PDB entry 7Q97 | electron microscopy, 3.30 A resolution | chains A and B

Chain A (and B):
Name: Rhs family protein
Organism: Pseudomonas protegens Pf-5
Notes: chain B of this document is another copy of the same molecule, construct and numbering; everything in this record applies to it too
UniProt: Q4K3M9 (Q4K3M9_PSEF5); aligned to UniProt positions 1-1426 over residues 61-1486 (the alignment contains insertions or deletions, so no single offset holds)
Amino-acid sequence (1426 residues; numbered 61 to 1486; the number before each row is that of its first residue):
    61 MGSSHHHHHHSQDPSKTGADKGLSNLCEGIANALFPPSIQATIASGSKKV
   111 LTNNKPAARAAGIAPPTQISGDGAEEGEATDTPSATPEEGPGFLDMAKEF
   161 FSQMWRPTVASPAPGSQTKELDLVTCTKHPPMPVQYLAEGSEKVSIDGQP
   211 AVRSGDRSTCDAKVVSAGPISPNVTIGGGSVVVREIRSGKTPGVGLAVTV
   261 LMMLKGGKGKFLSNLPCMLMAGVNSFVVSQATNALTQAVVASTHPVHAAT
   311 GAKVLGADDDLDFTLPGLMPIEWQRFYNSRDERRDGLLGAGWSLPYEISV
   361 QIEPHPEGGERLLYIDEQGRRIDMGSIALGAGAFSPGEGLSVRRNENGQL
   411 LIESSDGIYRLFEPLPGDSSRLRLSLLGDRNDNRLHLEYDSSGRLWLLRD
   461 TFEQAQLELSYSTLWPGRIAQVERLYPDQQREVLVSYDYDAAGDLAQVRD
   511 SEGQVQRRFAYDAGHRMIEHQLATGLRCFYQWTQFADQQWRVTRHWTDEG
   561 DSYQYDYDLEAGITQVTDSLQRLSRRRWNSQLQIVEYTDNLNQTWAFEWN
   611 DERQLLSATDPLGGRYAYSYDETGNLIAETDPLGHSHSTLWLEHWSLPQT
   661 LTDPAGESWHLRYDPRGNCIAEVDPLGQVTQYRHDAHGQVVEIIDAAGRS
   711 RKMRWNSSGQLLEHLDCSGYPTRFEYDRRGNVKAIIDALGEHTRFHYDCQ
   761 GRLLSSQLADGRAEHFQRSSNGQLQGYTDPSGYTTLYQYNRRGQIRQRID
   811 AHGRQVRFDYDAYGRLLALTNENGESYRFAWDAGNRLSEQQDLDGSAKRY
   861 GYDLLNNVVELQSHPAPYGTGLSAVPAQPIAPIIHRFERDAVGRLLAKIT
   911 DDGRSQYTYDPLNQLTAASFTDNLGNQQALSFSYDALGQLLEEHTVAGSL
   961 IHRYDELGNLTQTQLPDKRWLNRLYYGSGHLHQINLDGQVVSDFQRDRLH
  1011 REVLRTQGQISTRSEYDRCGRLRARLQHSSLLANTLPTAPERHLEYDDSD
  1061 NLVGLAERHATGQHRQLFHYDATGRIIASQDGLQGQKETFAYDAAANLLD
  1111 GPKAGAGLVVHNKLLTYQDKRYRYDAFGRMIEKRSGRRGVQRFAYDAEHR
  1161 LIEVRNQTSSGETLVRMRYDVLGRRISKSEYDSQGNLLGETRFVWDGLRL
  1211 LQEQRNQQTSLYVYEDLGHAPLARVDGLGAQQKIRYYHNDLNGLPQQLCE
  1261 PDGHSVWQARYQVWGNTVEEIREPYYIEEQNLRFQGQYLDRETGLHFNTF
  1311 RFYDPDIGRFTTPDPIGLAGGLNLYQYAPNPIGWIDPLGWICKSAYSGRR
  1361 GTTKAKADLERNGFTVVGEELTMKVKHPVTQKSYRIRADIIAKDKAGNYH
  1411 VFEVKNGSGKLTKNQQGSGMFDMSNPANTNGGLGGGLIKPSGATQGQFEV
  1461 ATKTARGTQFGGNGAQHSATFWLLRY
Disordered / not traced: 61-267, 276-288, 303-304, 367-370, 387-394, 878-890, 1040-1050, 1351-1407, 1414-1419, 1424-1456, 1462-1486
Construct notes: conflict Met61 (Leu62 in Q4K3M9), Ser64 (Leu in Q4K3M9), His65 (Val in Q4K3M9), His66 (Val in Q4K3M9), His67 (Gly in Q4K3M9), His68 (Val in Q4K3M9), His69 (Val in Q4K3M9), His70 (Val in Q4K3M9), Ser71 (Gly in Q4K3M9), Gln72 (Val in Q4K3M9), Asp73 (Val in Q4K3M9), Pro74 (Met in Q4K3M9); insertion (63)
Reported in the primary citation:
  - catalytic residues: Asp1324, Asp1346
  - mutagenesis - H304A/P305A, D1324N, D1346N: abolished catalytic activity
  - post-translational modification sites: Pro305, Trp1350
  - mutagenesis - C538A: unchanged catalytic activity
  - mutagenesis - D318A/D319A/D320A: decreased catalytic activity

Interface between chain A and chain B:
Pairs across the interface (27; chain A residue first):
  Thr473(A) - Pro1112(B)
  Gln489(A) - Leu1077(B)
  Gln489(A) - His1079(B)
  Glu512(A) - Thr794(B)  hydrogen bond
  Glu512(A) - Ala811(B)
  Glu512(A) - His812(B)
  Arg739(A) - Ser791(B)  hydrogen bond (side chain-backbone)
  His756(A) - Gln767(B)
  His756(A) - Gly771(B)
  His756(A) - Ala773(B)
  Asp758(A) - Gly792(B)
  Leu764(A) - His775(B)
  Ser765(A) - His775(B)
  Gln767(A) - His756(B)
  Gln767(A) - Gln767(B)  hydrogen bond
  Gly771(A) - His756(B)
  Ala773(A) - His756(B)
  His775(A) - Leu764(B)
  His775(A) - Ser765(B)
  Gln777(A) - Gln777(B)
  Ser791(A) - Arg739(B)  hydrogen bond (backbone-side chain)
  Gly792(A) - Asp758(B)
  Thr794(A) - Glu512(B)  hydrogen bond
  Ala811(A) - Glu512(B)
  Leu1077(A) - Gln489(B)
  His1079(A) - Gln489(B)
  Pro1112(A) - Thr473(B)
Also at the interface, not in a pair above, chain A (31 interface residues in all): Gln490, Glu492, Ser511, Gly513, Cys759, Arg778, Thr788, Tyr793, His812, Gly813, Val1063
Also at the interface, not in a pair above, chain B (30 interface residues in all): Gln490, Ser511, Gly513, Cys759, Arg778, Thr788, Tyr793, Gly813, Val1063

Overview:
31 residues of chain A face 30 of chain B across their interface; the contacts include 5 hydrogen bonds. Among
the polar pairs are Glu512(A)-Thr794(B), Arg739(A)-Ser791(B) and Gln767(A)-Gln767(B). From the paper:
catalytic residues Asp1324(A) and Asp1346(A); H304A/P305A, D1324N and D1346N of chain A abolish catalytic
activity; 5 substitutions were tested in all.
Chain A and chain B are both Rhs family protein (Pseudomonas protegens Pf-5); the structure, Structure of the
bacterial type VI secretion system effector RhsA, was determined by electron microscopy, deposited together
with 7Q5P.
